6L10 - chain A; structure by X-ray diffraction, 1.60 A resolution.

Chain A:
Molecule: PHD finger protein 20-like protein 1
Source organism: Homo sapiens
UniProt: A8MW92 (P20L1_HUMAN); numbering as in UniProt (aligned over 5-70)
Chain sequence (70 residues; numbered 1 to 70; the number before each row is that of its first residue):
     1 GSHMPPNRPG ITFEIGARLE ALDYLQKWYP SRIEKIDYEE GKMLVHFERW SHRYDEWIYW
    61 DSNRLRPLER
Construct notes: expression tag (1-4)
Reported in the primary citation:
  - binding site for 2-(N-morpholino)-ethanesulfonic acid: Asp23

Overview:
From the paper: a binding site for 2-(N-morpholino)-ethanesulfonic acid at Asp23.
Chain A is PHD finger protein 20-like protein 1 (Homo sapiens); the structure, PHF20L1 Tudor1 - MES, was
determined by X-ray diffraction, deposited together with 6L0X, 6L1C, 6L1F, 6L1I and 6L1P.
